7B5R - chains T and P of the 7 polymer chains in the assembly; structure by electron microscopy, 3.80 A resolution.

== Chain T ==
Molecule: S-phase kinase-associated protein 2
Source organism: Homo sapiens
UniProt: Q13309 (SKP2_HUMAN); residue numbers follow UniProt; this construct covers 1-424
Chain sequence (424 residues; each row starts with the number of its first residue):
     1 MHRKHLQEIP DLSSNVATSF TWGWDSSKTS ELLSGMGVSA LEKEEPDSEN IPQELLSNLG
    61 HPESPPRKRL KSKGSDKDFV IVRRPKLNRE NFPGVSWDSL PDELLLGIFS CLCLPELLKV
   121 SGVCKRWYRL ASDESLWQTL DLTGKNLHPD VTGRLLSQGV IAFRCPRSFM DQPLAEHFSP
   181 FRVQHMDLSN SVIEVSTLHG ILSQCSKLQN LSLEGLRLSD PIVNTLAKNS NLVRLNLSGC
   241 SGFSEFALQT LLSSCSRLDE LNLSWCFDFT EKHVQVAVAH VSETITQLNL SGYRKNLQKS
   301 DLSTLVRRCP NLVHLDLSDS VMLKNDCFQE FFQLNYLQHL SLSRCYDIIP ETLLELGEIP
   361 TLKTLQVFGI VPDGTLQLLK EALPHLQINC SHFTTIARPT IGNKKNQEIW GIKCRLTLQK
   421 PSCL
Disordered / not traced: 1-94, 402-405, 420-424

== Chain P ==
Molecule: Cyclin-dependent kinase inhibitor 1B
Source organism: Homo sapiens
UniProt: P46527 (CDN1B_HUMAN); residues 1-198 here = UniProt positions 1-198
Chain sequence (198 residues; row label = number of the first residue in the row):
     1 MSNVRVSNGS PSLERMDARQ AEHPKPSACR NLFGPVDHEE LTRDLEKHCR DMEEASQRKW
    61 NFDFQNHKPL EGKYEWQEVE KGSLPEFYYR PPRPPKGACK VPAQESQDVS GSRPAAPLIG
   121 APANSEDTHL VDPKTDPSDS QTGLAEQCAG IRKRPATDDS STQNKRANRT EENVSDGSPN
   181 AGSVEQTPKK PGLRRRQT
Disordered / not traced: 1-26, 94-180, 191-198
Modified / non-standard residues: Thr187 (phosphothreonine; TPO)

== How chain T and chain P interact ==
Residue-residue contacts - 6 pairs, chain T then chain P:
  Arg294(T) - Glu185(P)  salt bridge
  Asp319(T) - Glu185(P)
  Tyr346(T) - Ala181(P)  hydrogen bond (backbone-backbone)
  Tyr346(T) - Gly182(P)
  Tyr346(T) - Ser183(P)  hydrogen bond (side chain-backbone)
  Asp347(T) - Ala181(P)

== In short ==
The chain T/chain P interface involves 4 residues from each chain, with 2 hydrogen bonds and 1 salt bridge.
Polar pairs include Arg294(T)-Glu185(P), Tyr346(T)-Ser183(P) and Tyr346(T)-Ala181(P).
Chain T is S-phase kinase-associated protein 2 and chain P is Cyclin-dependent kinase inhibitor 1B, both from
Homo sapiens; the structure, Ubiquitin ligation to F-box protein substrates by SCF-RBR E3-E3 super-assembly:
CUL1-RBX1-SKP1-SKP2-CKSHS1-Cyclin A-CDK2-p27, was determined by electron microscopy.
